PDB entry 8GHR | electron microscopy, 3.20 A resolution | chains A and C of the 4 polymer chains in the assembly

Chain A:
Molecule: Ectonucleotide pyrophosphatase/phosphodiesterase family member 1, secreted form, Immunoglobulin gamma-1 heavy chain fusion
Source organism: Homo sapiens
Reference sequence: chimeric construct of P22413, P0DOX5: residues 186-925 from P22413 (ENPP1_HUMAN) positions 186-925 (same numbers); residues 948-1179 from P0DOX5 positions 218-449 (UniProt number = residue number - 730)
Amino-acid sequence (1015 residues; row label = number of the first residue in the row):
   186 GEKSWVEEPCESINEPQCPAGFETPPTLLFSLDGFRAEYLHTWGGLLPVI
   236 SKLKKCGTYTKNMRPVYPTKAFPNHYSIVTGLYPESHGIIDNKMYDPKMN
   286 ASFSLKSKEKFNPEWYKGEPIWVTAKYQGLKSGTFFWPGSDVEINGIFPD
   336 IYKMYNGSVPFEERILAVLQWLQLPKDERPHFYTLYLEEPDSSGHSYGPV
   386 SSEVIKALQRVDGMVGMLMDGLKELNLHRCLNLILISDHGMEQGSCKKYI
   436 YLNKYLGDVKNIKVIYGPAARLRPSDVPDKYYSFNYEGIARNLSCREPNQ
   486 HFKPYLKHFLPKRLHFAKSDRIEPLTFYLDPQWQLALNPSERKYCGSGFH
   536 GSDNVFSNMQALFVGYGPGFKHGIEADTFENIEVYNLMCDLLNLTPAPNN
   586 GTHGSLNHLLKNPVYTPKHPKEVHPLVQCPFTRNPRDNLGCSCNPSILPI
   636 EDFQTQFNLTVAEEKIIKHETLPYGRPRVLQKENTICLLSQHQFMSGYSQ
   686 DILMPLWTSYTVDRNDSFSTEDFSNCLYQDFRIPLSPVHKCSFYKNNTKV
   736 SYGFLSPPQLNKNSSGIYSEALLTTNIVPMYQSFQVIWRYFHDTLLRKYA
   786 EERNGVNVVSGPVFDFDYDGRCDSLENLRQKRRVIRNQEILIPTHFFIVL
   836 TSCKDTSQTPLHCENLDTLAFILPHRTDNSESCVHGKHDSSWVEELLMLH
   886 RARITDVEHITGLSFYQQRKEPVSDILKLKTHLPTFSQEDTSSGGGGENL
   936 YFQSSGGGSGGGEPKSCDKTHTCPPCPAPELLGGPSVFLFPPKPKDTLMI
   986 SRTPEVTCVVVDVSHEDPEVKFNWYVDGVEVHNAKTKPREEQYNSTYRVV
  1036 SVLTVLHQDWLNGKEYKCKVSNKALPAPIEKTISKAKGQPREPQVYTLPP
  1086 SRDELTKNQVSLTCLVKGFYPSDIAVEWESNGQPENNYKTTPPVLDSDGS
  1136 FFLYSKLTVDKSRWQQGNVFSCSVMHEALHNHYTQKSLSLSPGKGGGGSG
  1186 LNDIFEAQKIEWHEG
Unresolved in the structure: 186, 922-1200
Construct notes: conflict Ala256 (Thr in P22413); linker (926-947); expression tag (1180-1200)
Disulfide bonds: Cys195-Cys241, Cys203-Cys415, Cys431-Cys530, Cys480-Cys868, Cys614-Cys672, Cys626-Cys726, Cys628-Cys711, Cys838-Cys848
Covalent attachments: N-acetylglucosamine (NAG) linked to Asn285, Asn341, Asn477, Asn585
Ion coordination: Zn2+ site 1: Asp218, Asp423, His424 (together with adenosine monophosphate); Zn2+ site 2: Asp376, His380, His535 (together with adenosine monophosphate); Ca2+: Asp800, Asp804, Arg806, Asp808
Small-molecule neighbours: adenosine monophosphate (AMP): Asp218, Ala256, Phe257, Asn277, Leu290, Lys295, Pro323, Tyr340, Tyr371, Glu373, Asp376, His380, Asp423, His424, His535
UniProt features mapped onto this chain:
  - binding site (AMP): Asp218, Asn277, Lys295, Tyr340, Asp376, His424, His535
  - binding site (Zn(2+)): Asp218, Asp376, His380, Asp423, His424, His535
  - binding site (CMP): Asn277, Lys295, Tyr340, Asp376, His424, His535
  - binding site (dTMP): Asn277, Tyr340, Asp376, His424, His535
  - binding site (GMP): Asn277, Leu290, Lys295, Tyr340, Asp376, His424, His535
  - binding site (2',3'-cGAMP): His380, Ser532
  - binding site (Ca(2+)): Asp800, Asp802, Asp804, Arg806, Asp808
  - site: Lys915 (Essential for catalytic activity)
  - glycosylation (N-linked (GlcNAc...) asparagine): Asn285, Asn341, Asn477, Asn585, Asn643, Asn700, Asn731, Asn748, Asn1029 (complex)
From the paper describing this entry:
  - Zn2+ coordination: His380
  - conformationally variable residues (side-chain flip): Arg395

Chain C:
Molecule: VH27
Source organism: Homo sapiens
Amino-acid sequence (124 residues; numbered 1 to 124; the number before each row is that of its first residue):
     1 EVQLVESGGGLVQPGGSLRLSCAASGFDIYYSYYIGWVRRAPGKGEELVA
    51 RISPSYGSTSYADSVKGRFTISADISKNTAYLQMNSLRVEDTAVYYCARF
   101 AYPWYVADDALDYWGQGTLVTVSS
Unresolved in the structure: 1
Disulfide bonds: Cys22-Cys97
From the paper describing this entry:
  - contacts within the chain: Tyr30-Tyr31 (pi stacking), Tyr102-Trp104 (pi stacking), Trp104-Tyr105 (pi stacking)
  - mutagenesis - Y102F: unchanged binding to Ectonucleotide pyrophosphatase/phosphodiesterase family member 1, secreted form, Immunoglobulin gamma-1 heavy chain fusion (chain A)

Interface between chain A and chain C:
Pairs across the interface (29):
  Lys291(A) with Ser55(C); Tyr56(C)
  Gly342(A) with Trp104(C), hydrogen bond (backbone-side chain)
  Ser343(A) with Tyr33(C), hydrogen bond; Pro103(C)
  Pro345(A) with Pro103(C); Trp104(C)
  Phe346(A) with Trp104(C), hydrogen bond (backbone-backbone); Tyr105(C)
  Glu347(A) with Val106(C)
  Glu373(A) with Trp104(C)
  Glu374(A) with Trp104(C); Tyr105(C)
  Ser377(A) with Tyr31(C)
  His380(A) with Tyr31(C)
  Ser381(A) with Gly26(C); Phe27(C); Tyr31(C)
  Tyr382(A) with Gly26(C); Arg99(C), hydrogen bond
  Arg395(A) with Tyr105(C); Asp108(C), salt bridge
  Val396(A) with Tyr105(C)
  Pro524(A) with Ser76(C)
  Ser525(A) with Ser76(C)
  Arg527(A) with Ser76(C)
  Lys528(A) with Tyr31(C)
  Tyr529(A) with Asn78(C)
  Ser532(A) with Asp28(C)
Also at the interface, not in a pair above, chain A (22 interface residues in all): Val344, Arg349
Also at the interface, not in a pair above, chain C (18 interface residues in all): Tyr30, Ile75, Tyr102
The authors on this interface:
  - residue pairs: Gly342(A)-Trp104(C) (backbone contact), Phe346(A)-Trp104(C) (pi stacking), Ser377(A)-Tyr102(C), His380(A)-Tyr31(C) (pi stacking), Arg395(A)-Tyr105(C) (cation-pi contact), Lys528(A)-Tyr31(C) (cation-pi contact), Lys528(A)-Tyr30(C) (cation-pi contact)
  - epitope / paratope residues, chain A: Gly342(A), Phe346(A), Ser377(A), His380(A), Arg395(A), Lys528(A)
  - epitope / paratope residues, chain C: Tyr30(C), Tyr31(C), Tyr102(C), Trp104(C), Tyr105(C)

In short:
22 residues of chain A and 18 residues of chain C are in contact; the contacts include 4 hydrogen bonds and 1
salt bridge. Among the polar pairs are Arg395(A)-Asp108(C), Gly342(A)-Trp104(C) and Ser343(A)-Tyr33(C). The
paper describes a backbone contact between Gly342(A) and Trp104(C); pi stacking between Phe346(A) and
Trp104(C) and His380(A) and Tyr31(C); a contact between Ser377(A) and Tyr102(C). From the paper: Y102F of
chain C leaves binding to Ectonucleotide pyrophosphatase/phosphodiesterase family member 1, secreted form,
Immunoglobulin gamma-1 heavy chain fusion (chain A) unchanged; epitope/paratope residues Gly342(A), Phe346(A)
and Tyr30(C) among others.
Here chain A is Ectonucleotide pyrophosphatase/phosphodiesterase family member 1, secreted form,
Immunoglobulin gamma-1 heavy chain fusion and chain C is VH27, both from Homo sapiens. Entry 8GHR (Structure
of human ENPP1 in complex with variable heavy domain VH27.2) was determined by electron microscopy.
